PDB entry 6XF5 | electron microscopy, 3.45 A resolution | chains A and C of the 3 polymer chains in the assembly

Chain A (and C):
Protein: Spike glycoprotein
From: Severe acute respiratory syndrome coronavirus 2
Notes: chain C of this document is another copy of the same molecule, construct and numbering; everything in this record applies to it too
UniProtKB: P0DTC2 (SPIKE_SARS2); residue numbers follow UniProt; this construct covers 14-1208
Amino-acid sequence (1255 residues; each row starts with the number of its first residue):
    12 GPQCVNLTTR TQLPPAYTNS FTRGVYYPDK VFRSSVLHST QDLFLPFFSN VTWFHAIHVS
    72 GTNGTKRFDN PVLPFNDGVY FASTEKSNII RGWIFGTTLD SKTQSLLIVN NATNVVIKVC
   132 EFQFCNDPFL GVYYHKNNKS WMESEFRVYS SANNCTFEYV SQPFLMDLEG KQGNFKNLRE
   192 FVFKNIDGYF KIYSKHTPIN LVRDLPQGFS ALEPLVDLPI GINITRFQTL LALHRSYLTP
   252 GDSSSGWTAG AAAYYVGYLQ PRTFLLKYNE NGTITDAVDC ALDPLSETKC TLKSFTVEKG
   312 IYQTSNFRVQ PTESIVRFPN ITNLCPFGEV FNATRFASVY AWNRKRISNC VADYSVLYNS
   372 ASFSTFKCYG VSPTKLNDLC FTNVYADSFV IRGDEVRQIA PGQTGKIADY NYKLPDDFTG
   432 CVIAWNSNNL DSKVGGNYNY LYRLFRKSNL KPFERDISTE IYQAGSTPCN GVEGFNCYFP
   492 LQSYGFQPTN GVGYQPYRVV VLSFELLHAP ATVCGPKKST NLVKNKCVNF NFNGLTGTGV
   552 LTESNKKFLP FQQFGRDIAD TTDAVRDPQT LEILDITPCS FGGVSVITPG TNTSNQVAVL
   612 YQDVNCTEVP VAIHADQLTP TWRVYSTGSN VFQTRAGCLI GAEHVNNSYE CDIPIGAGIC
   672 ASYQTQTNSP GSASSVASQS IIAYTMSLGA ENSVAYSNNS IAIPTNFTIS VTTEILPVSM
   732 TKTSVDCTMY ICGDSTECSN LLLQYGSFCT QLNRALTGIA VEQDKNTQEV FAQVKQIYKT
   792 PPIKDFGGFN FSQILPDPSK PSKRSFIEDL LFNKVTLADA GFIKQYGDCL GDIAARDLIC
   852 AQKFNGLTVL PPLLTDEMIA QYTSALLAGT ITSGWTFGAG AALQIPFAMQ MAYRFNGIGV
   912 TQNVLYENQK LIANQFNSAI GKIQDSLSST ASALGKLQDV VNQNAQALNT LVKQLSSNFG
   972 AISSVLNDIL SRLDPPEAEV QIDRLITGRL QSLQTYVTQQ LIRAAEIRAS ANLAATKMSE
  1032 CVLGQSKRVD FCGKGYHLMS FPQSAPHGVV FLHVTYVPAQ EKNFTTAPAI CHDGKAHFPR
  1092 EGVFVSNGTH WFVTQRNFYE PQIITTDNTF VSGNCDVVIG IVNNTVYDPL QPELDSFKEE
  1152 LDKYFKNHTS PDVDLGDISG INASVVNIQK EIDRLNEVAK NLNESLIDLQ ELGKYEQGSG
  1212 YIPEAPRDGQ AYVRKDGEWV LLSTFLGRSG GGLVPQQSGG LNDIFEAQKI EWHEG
Unresolved in the structure: 12-26, 70-79, 144-164, 173-185, 246-262, 622-639, 677-688, 828-853, 1153-1266
Differences from the reference sequence: expression tag (12-13, 1209-1266); conflict Gly682 (Arg in P0DTC2), Ser683 (Arg in P0DTC2), Ser685 (Arg in P0DTC2), Pro986 (Lys in P0DTC2), Pro987 (Val in P0DTC2)
Disulfides: Cys131-Cys166, Cys291-Cys301, Cys336-Cys361, Cys379-Cys432, Cys391-Cys525, Cys480-Cys488, Cys538-Cys590, Cys617-Cys649, Cys662-Cys671, Cys738-Cys760, Cys743-Cys749, Cys1032-Cys1043, Cys1082-Cys1126
Covalently attached groups: N-acetylglucosamine (NAG) linked to Asn61, Asn122, Asn165, Asn234, Asn282, Asn331, Asn343, Asn603, Asn616, Asn657, Asn709, Asn717, Asn801, Asn1074, Asn1098, Asn1134
Residues lining bound ligands: N-acetylglucosamine (NAG; 2-acetamido-2-deoxy-beta-D-glucopyranose): Arg457, Lys462, Glu465
UniProt features mapped onto this chain:
  - region: Asn280 to Cys301 (Putative superantigen), Arg403 to Asp405 (Integrin-binding motif), Asn448 to Phe456 (Immunodominant HLA epitope recognized by the CD8+), Pro681, Ala684 (Putative superantigen), Ser816 to Tyr837 (Fusion peptide 1), Lys835 to Phe855 (Fusion peptide 2), Asp1163 to Glu1202 (Heptad repeat 2)
  - site: Arg815, Ser816 (Cleavage)
  - glycosylation: Asn17 (N-linked (GlcNAc...) (complex) asparagine), Asn61 (N-linked (GlcNAc...) (hybrid) asparagine), Asn74 (N-linked (GlcNAc...) (complex) asparagine), Asn122 (N-linked (GlcNAc...) (hybrid) asparagine), Asn149 (N-linked (GlcNAc...) (complex) asparagine), Asn165 (N-linked (GlcNAc...) (complex) asparagine), Asn234 (N-linked (GlcNAc...) (high mannose) asparagine), Asn282 (N-linked (GlcNAc...) (complex) asparagine), Thr323 (O-linked (GalNAc) threonine), Ser325 (O-linked (HexNAc...) serine), Asn331 (N-linked (GlcNAc...) (complex) asparagine), Asn343 (N-linked (GlcNAc...) (complex) asparagine), Asn603 (N-linked (GlcNAc...) (hybrid) asparagine), Asn616 (N-linked (GlcNAc...) (complex) asparagine), Asn657 (N-linked (GlcNAc...) (complex) asparagine), Thr676 (O-linked (GlcNAc...) threonine), Thr678 (O-linked (GlcNAc...) threonine), Asn709 (N-linked (GlcNAc...) (high mannose) asparagine), Asn717 (N-linked (GlcNAc...) (hybrid) asparagine), Asn801 (N-linked (GlcNAc...) (hybrid) asparagine) and 6 more in UniProt
What the authors report for this chain:
  - mutagenesis - L455R/A475R, L455R/G496R, L455R/A475R/G502R: abolished binding to ACE2 receptor
  - mutagenesis - L455R/A475R, L455R/G496R, L455R/A475R/G502R: unchanged binding to CR3022
  - mutagenesis - L455R/A475R/G502R: decreased binding to S652-109 IgG
  - conformationally variable residues (order/disorder transition): Phe1148 to Leu1152

Interface between chain A and chain C:
Contacting residue pairs (156):
  Lys41(A) with Phe562(C); Gln563(C); Gln564(C)
  Val42(A) with Gln563(C), hydrogen bond (backbone-side chain); Phe565(C); Arg567(C)
  Phe43(A) with Lys558(C); Phe559(C), hydrophobic; Gln563(C); Phe565(C), hydrogen bond (backbone-backbone); Gly566(C); Arg567(C)
  Val47(A) with Ile569(C), hydrophobic
  Tyr200(A) with Tyr396(C), hydrogen bond; Glu516(C)
  Glu224(A) with Phe562(C)
  Pro225(A) with Phe562(C)
  Asp228(A) with Arg357(C)
  Pro230(A) with Arg357(C); Tyr396(C)
  Gly413(A) with Pro987(C)
  Asp427(A) with Glu990(C)
  Asp737(A) with Asn317(C), hydrogen bond
  Met740(A) with Arg319(C); Phe592(C), hydrophobic
  Asp745(A) with Arg319(C), salt bridge; Thr549(C)
  Gln755(A) with Ser968(C); Asn969(C), hydrogen bond (backbone-backbone); Phe970(C), hydrogen bond (backbone-backbone); Gly971(C)
  Tyr756(A) with Gln965(C), hydrogen bond (backbone-side chain); Ser968(C)
  Gly757(A) with Ser968(C), hydrogen bond (backbone-side chain)
  Ser758(A) with Thr961(C); Gln965(C), hydrogen bond
  Phe759(A) with Phe970(C), hydrophobic; Gly999(C); Gln1002(C); Ser1003(C)
  Gln762(A) with Thr961(C); Thr1006(C)
  Gln787(A) with Ala701(C); Asn703(C), hydrogen bond
  Ile788(A) with Leu699(C); Ala701(C), hydrogen bond (backbone-backbone); Glu702(C); Asn703(C), hydrogen bond (backbone-backbone)
  Tyr789(A) with Asn703(C); Val705(C), hydrophobic
  Lys790(A) with Glu702(C), salt bridge; Ser704(C); Val705(C)
  Pro792(A) with Tyr707(C), hydrophobic
  Asp796(A) with Tyr707(C), hydrogen bond (backbone-side chain); Asn709(C), hydrogen bond
  Phe797(A) with Tyr707(C)
  Lys854(A) with Asp568(C), salt bridge
  Phe855(A) with Thr588(C); Pro589(C)
  Asn856(A) with Ala570(C); Thr572(C)
  Gly857(A) with Phe592(C)
  Thr859(A) with Asp614(C)
  Val860(A) with Asp614(C)
  Leu861(A) with Gln613(C)
  Pro862(A) with Ala647(C), hydrophobic
  Pro863(A) with Ala668(C), hydrogen bond (backbone-backbone)
  Leu864(A) with Pro665(C), hydrophobic; Gly667(C); Ala668(C); Gly669(C), hydrogen bond (backbone-backbone); Ile670(C)
  Thr866(A) with Ala668(C)
  Met869(A) with Gly669(C); Leu699(C), hydrophobic
  Gln872(A) with Leu699(C)
  Tyr873(A) with Leu699(C)
  Thr883(A) with Val705(C)
  Trp886(A) with Tyr1047(C)
  Gly889(A) with Lys1045(C)
  Ala890(A) with Gly1046(C); Tyr1047(C), hydrophobic
  Ala892(A) with Glu1072(C)
  Leu894(A) with Ala713(C); Pro715(C); Glu1072(C)
  Gln895(A) with Ala706(C); Ser711(C); Ile712(C); Ala713(C), hydrogen bond (backbone-backbone); Asn1074(C), hydrogen bond
  Ile896(A) with Tyr707(C); Ile712(C), hydrophobic
  Pro897(A) with Tyr707(C), hydrophobic; Ser708(C); Asn709(C); Ser711(C)
  Phe898(A) with Tyr707(C), hydrogen bond (backbone-side chain)
  Met900(A) with Thr1077(C), hydrogen bond
  Tyr904(A) with Val1094(C); Arg1107(C)
  Thr912(A) with Phe1121(C)
  Gln913(A) with Phe1089(C); Pro1090(C), hydrogen bond (side chain-backbone)
  Asn914(A) with Ser1123(C), hydrogen bond
  Tyr917(A) with Pro1079(C), hydrophobic; Phe1089(C), hydrophobic; Val1128(C); Val1129(C)
  Glu918(A) with Ser1123(C), hydrogen bond
  Gln920(A) with Ile1130(C)
  Val963(A) with Ile569(C), hydrophobic; Ala570(C)
  Lys964(A) with Ile569(C)
  Leu966(A) with Ala570(C), hydrophobic
  Ser967(A) with Asp571(C)
  Ser975(A) with Asp571(C), hydrogen bond
  Val976(A) with Arg567(C)
  Asn978(A) with Thr547(C), hydrogen bond (side chain-backbone); Gly548(C)
  Leu981(A) with Lys386(C), hydrogen bond (backbone-side chain)
  Ser982(A) with Lys386(C); Leu390(C); Gly545(C)
  Arg983(A) with Val382(C); Ser383(C), hydrogen bond (backbone-backbone); Lys386(C); Leu390(C); Leu517(C)
  Leu984(A) with Gly381(C); Ser383(C); Lys386(C), hydrogen bond (backbone-side chain)
  Asp985(A) with Ser383(C), hydrogen bond (backbone-side chain)
  Glu988(A) with Tyr380(C)
  Gln1005(A) with Thr1006(C)
  Thr1009(A) with Thr1009(C)
  Leu1012(A) with Gln1010(C); Ile1013(C), hydrophobic
  Arg1019(A) with Glu1017(C)
  Thr1027(A) with Arg1039(C)
  Ser1030(A) with Val1040(C)
  Glu1031(A) with Arg1039(C), salt bridge; Val1040(C)
  Leu1034(A) with Asp1041(C)
  Arg1039(A) with Arg1039(C)
  Glu1111(A) with Ser1123(C)
  Asp1118(A) with Arg1091(C), salt bridge
  Leu1141(A) with Leu1141(C), hydrophobic
  Glu1144(A) with Leu1141(C); Leu1145(C)
  Leu1145(A) with Phe1148(C), hydrophobic
  Phe1148(A) with Phe1148(C), hydrophobic; Leu1152(C), hydrophobic
  Glu1151(A) with Lys1149(C)
  Leu1152(A) with Leu1152(C), hydrophobic
Interface residues without a listed pair, chain A (104 interface residues in all): Tyr38, Asp40, Asn282, Gly283, Asn370, Pro384, Ser735, Arg765, Ala766, Lys786, Ala893, Asn907, Asn960, Ile973, Gly1035
Interface residues without a listed pair, chain C (115 interface residues in all): Gln314, Asp389, Thr415, Lys417, Thr430, His519, Ala520, Pro521, Lys557, Leu560, Arg646, Ile666, Cys671, Thr696, Met697, Gly700, Asn710, Phe1042, Ala1078, Gly1124

Summary:
The interface between chain A and chain C involves 104 residues on one side and 115 on the other; the contacts
include 29 hydrogen bonds and 5 salt bridges. Polar pairs include Asp745(A)-Arg319(C), Lys790(A)-Glu702(C) and
Lys854(A)-Asp568(C). From the paper: L455R/A475R, L455R/G496R and L455R/A475R/G502R of chain A abolish binding
to ACE2 receptor; conformational variability at Phe1148(A).
Chain A and chain C are both Spike glycoprotein (Severe acute respiratory syndrome coronavirus 2); the
structure, Cryo-EM structure of a biotinylated SARS-CoV-2 spike probe in the prefusion state (RBDs down), was
determined by electron microscopy together with 6XF6 from the same study.
